Entry 7MFE (electron microscopy, 4.07 A resolution (low resolution: residue-level contacts below are approximate; hydrogen-bond / salt-bridge calls are withheld)); this record covers chains C and B of the 3 polymer chains in the assembly.

== Chain C (and B) ==
Molecule: 14-3-3 protein zeta/delta
From: Homo sapiens
Notes: chain B of this document is another copy of the same molecule, construct and numbering; everything in this record applies to it too
UniProtKB: P63104 (1433Z_HUMAN); residue numbers follow UniProt; this construct covers 1-245
Amino-acid sequence (245 residues; row label = number of the first residue in the row):
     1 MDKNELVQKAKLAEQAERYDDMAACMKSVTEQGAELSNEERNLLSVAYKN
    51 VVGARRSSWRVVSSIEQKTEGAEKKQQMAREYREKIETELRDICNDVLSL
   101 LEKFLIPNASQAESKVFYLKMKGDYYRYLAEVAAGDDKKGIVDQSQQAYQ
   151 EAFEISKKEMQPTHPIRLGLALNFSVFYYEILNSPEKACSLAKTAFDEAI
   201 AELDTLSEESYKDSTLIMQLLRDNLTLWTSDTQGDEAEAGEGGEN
Disordered / not traced: 1, 70-72, 231-245 (chain B: 1, 70-71, 134-136, 231-245)

== How chain C and chain B interact ==
Residue-residue contacts (20; chain C residue first):
  E5(C) with M78(B)
  Q8(C) with K75(B)
  K9(C) with M78(B); Y82(B)
  L12(C) with I65(B)
  Q15(C) with V61(B)
  A16(C) with S58(B); V62(B)
  R18(C) with Y82(B)
  D21(C) with Y82(B); K85(B)
  R55(C) with R18(B)
  S58(C) with A16(B)
  V61(C) with Q15(B)
  V62(C) with L12(B)
  M78(C) with E5(B)
  Y82(C) with L12(B); R18(B); D21(B)
  I86(C) with R18(B)
Also at the interface, not in a pair above, chain C (21 interface residues in all): A13, E17, A54, S57, A79, E81
Also at the interface, not in a pair above, chain B (20 interface residues in all): Q8, K9, A13, E17, A54, A79

== Summary ==
21 residues of chain C and 20 residues of chain B are in contact.
Both chains are 14-3-3 protein zeta/delta (Homo sapiens). Entry 7MFE (Autoinhibited BRAF:(14-3-3)2 complex
with the BRAF RBD resolved) was determined by electron microscopy, deposited together with 7MFD and 7MFF.
